1TWZ - chain A; structure by X-ray diffraction, 2.75 A resolution.

# Chain A
Molecule: DHPS, Dihydropteroate synthase
Organism: Bacillus anthracis
Notes: EC 2.5.1.15
UniProtKB: Q81VW8 (Q81VW8_BACAN); numbering as in UniProt (aligned over 1-277)
Sequence (297 residues; row label = number of the first residue in the row; numbers below 1 keep their minus sign (Met-19 is residue -19)):
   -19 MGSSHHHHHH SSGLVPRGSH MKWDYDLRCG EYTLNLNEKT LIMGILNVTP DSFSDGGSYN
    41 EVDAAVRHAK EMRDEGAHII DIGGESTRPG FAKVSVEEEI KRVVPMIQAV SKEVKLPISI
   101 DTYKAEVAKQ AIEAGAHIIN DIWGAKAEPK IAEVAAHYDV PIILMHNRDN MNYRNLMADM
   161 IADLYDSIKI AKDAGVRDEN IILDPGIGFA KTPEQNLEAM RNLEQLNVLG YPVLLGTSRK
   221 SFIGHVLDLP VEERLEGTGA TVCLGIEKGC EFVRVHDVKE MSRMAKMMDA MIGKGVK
Unresolved in the structure: -19 to 1, 67-73, 275-277
Differences from the reference sequence: expression tag (-19 to 0)
Ligand contacts: pterin-6-yl-methyl-monophosphate (PMM): Ile25, Asp101, Asn120, Ile122, Ile143, Met145, Asp184, Ile187, Phe189, Leu214, Gly216, Lys220, Arg254, His256

# Summary
Ligands of chain A: pterin-6-yl-methyl-monophosphate.
Chain A is DHPS, Dihydropteroate synthase (Bacillus anthracis); the structure, Dihydropteroate Synthetase,
With Bound Substrate Analogue PtP, From Bacillus anthracis, was determined by X-ray diffraction (same
publication as 1TWS, 1TWW, 1TX0 and 1TX2).
